9R96 - chains A and T of the 6 polymer chains in the assembly; structure by electron microscopy, 3.10 A resolution.

# Chain A
Molecule: DNA-directed RNA polymerase, mitochondrial
Source organism: Homo sapiens
Notes: EC 2.7.7.6
UniProt: O00411 (RPOM_HUMAN); residues 43-1230 here = UniProt positions 43-1230
Chain sequence (1188 residues; each row starts with the number of its first residue):
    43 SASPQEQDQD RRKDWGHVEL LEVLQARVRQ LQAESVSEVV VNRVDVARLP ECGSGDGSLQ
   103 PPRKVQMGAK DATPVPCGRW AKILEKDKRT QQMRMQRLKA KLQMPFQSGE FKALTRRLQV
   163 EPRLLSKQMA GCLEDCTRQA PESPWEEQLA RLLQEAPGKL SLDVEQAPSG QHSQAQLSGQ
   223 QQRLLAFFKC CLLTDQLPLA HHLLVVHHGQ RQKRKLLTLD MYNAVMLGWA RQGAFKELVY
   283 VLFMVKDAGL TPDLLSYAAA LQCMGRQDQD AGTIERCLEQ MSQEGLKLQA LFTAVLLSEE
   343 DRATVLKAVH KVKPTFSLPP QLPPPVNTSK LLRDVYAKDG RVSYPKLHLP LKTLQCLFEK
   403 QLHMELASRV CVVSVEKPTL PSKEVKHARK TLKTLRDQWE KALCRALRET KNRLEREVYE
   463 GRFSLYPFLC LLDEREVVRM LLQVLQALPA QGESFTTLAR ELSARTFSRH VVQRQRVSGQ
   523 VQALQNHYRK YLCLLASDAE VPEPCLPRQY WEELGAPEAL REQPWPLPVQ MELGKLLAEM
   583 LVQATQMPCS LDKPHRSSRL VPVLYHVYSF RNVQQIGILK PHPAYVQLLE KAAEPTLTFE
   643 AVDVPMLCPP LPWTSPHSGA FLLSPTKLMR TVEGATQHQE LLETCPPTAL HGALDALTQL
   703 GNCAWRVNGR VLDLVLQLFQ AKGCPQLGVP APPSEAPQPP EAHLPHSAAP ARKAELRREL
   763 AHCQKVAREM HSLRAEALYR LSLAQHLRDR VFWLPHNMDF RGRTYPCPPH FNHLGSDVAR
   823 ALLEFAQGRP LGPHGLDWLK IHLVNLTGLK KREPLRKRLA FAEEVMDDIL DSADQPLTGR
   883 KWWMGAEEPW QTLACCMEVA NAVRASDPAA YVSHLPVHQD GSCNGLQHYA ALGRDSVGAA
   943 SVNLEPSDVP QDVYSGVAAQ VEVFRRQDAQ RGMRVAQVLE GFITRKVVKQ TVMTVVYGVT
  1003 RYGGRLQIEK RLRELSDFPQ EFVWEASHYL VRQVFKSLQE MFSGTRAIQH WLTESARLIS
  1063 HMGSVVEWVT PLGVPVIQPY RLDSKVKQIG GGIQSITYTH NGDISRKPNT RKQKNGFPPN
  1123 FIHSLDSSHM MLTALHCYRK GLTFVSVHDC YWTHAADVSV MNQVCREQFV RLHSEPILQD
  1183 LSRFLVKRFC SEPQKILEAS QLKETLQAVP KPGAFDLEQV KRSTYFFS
Not modelled in the structure: 43-121, 147-156, 200-216, 741-754
Bound ions: Mg2+: Asp922, Gly923, Asp1151 (together with GTP)
Ligand contacts: GTP (guanosine-5'-triphosphate): Arg805, Asp922, Gly923, Ser924, Cys925, Asn926, Gly927, Tyr956, Arg987, Lys991, Gln992, Met995, Thr996, Tyr999, Pro1121, His1125, Asp1151
Swiss-Prot annotation at these positions:
  - active site: Asp922, Lys991, Asp1151
  - natural variant: Gln149 to Ser1230 (deletion: In COXPD55), His250 (H250D: In COXPD55), Pro566 (P566S: In COXPD55), Ser611 (S611F: In COXPD55), Phe641 (F641L: In COXPD55), Pro742 to Pro747 (deletion: In COXPD55), Pro810 (P810S: In COXPD55; uncertain significance), Asp870 (D870N: In COXPD55; uncertain significance), Cys925 to Ser1230 (deletion: In COXPD55), Arg1013 (R1013C: In COXPD55), Ser1193 (S1193F: In COXPD55)
From the paper describing this entry:
  - mutagenesis - W1026A: decreased catalytic activity

# Chain T
Molecule: template strand DNA
Sequence (56 nucleotides; each row starts with the number of its first residue; numbers below 1 keep their minus sign (DC-1 is residue -1)):
    -1 CAAATTTTAT CTCCAGGCGG TATGCACTTT TAACAGTCAC CCCCCAACTA ACACAT
Not modelled in the structure: -1, 50-54

# Interface between chain A and chain T
Residue-residue contacts (53; chain A residue first):
  Arg253(A) with DT26(T), salt bridge to the phosphate
  Gln254(A) with DC25(T), hydrogen bond to the phosphate; DT26(T), hydrogen bond to the phosphate
  Thr498(A) with DG15(T), base contact
  Arg502(A) with DG14(T), hydrogen bond to the base; DG15(T), hydrogen bond to the base
  Tyr610(A) with DG17(T), phosphate contact; DG18(T), hydrogen bond to the phosphate
  Gln616(A) with DC16(T), base contact
  Gln617(A) with DC16(T), hydrogen bond to the base; DG17(T), hydrogen bond to the base
  Gly619(A) with DG17(T), phosphate contact
  Arg672(A) with DC12(T), phosphate contact; DA13(T), base contact
  Thr673(A) with DA13(T), base contact
  Val674(A) with DG14(T), base contact
  Glu675(A) with DA13(T), base contact; DG14(T), base contact
  Phe802(A) with DC11(T), sugar contact
  Arg803(A) with DC11(T), hydrogen bond to the sugar
  Tyr807(A) with DC11(T), base contact; DC12(T), sugar contact
  Gln992(A) with DC9(T), base contact
  Thr996(A) with DC9(T), base contact
  Tyr999(A) with DC9(T), base contact
  Gly1000(A) with DC9(T), sugar contact
  Val1001(A) with DC9(T), phosphate contact
  Thr1002(A) with DT8(T), hydrogen bond to the phosphate; DC9(T), hydrogen bond to the phosphate
  Tyr1004(A) with DT8(T), stacking on the base
  Gly1005(A) with DC9(T), phosphate contact
  Gln1009(A) with DC9(T), base contact
  Tyr1082(A) with DT10(T), hydrogen bond to the phosphate; DC11(T), hydrogen bond to the phosphate
  Gln1096(A) with DG17(T), hydrogen bond to the phosphate; DG18(T), phosphate contact
  Ser1097(A) with DG17(T), phosphate contact; DG18(T), hydrogen bond to the phosphate
  Ile1098(A) with DG17(T), phosphate contact
  Thr1099(A) with DG15(T), sugar contact; DC16(T), sugar contact; DG17(T), hydrogen bond to the phosphate
  Tyr1100(A) with DG15(T), base contact
  Thr1101(A) with DG15(T), hydrogen bond to the base
  Asn1103(A) with DG14(T), hydrogen bond to the base; DG15(T), base contact
  Arg1113(A) with DA7(T), phosphate contact
  Lys1114(A) with DT10(T), salt bridge to the phosphate
  Asn1117(A) with DC9(T), phosphate contact
  Gly1118(A) with DT10(T), sugar contact
  Pro1121(A) with DC9(T), base contact; DT10(T), sugar contact
  His1125(A) with DT10(T), base contact
Other interface residues (no listed pair), chain A (47 interface residues in all): Gln252, Leu569, Met573, Ile618, Lys669, Asp801, Gln1090, Ile1095, Asn1122
Other interface residues (no listed pair), chain T (15 interface residues in all): DT6

# In short
The interface between chain A and chain T involves 47 residues on one side and 15 on the other; the contacts
include 17 hydrogen bonds, 2 salt bridges and 1 aromatic stacking contact. Polar pairs include
Arg502(A)-DG14(T), Arg502(A)-DG15(T) and Gln617(A)-DC16(T). Ligands of chain A: GTP. From the paper: W1026A of
chain A reduces catalytic activity.
Chain A is DNA-directed RNA polymerase, mitochondrial (Homo sapiens) and chain T is template strand DNA; the
structure, Cryo-EM structure of the human mitochondrial RNA polymerase transcription initiation complex
(POLRMT/TFAM/TFB2M/DNA/RNA) with a slipped 3-mer ..., was determined by electron microscopy together with
9GZM, 9GZN, 9GZO and 9R95 from the same study.
